1AIY - chains B and D of the 12 polymer chains in the assembly; structure by solution NMR.

# Chain B (and D)
Name: R6 insulin hexamer
Organism: Homo sapiens
Notes: chain D of this document is another copy of the same molecule, construct and numbering; everything in this record applies to it too
Reference sequence: P01308 (INS_HUMAN); residues 1-30 here correspond to UniProt positions 25-54 (UniProt number = residue number + 24)
Amino-acid sequence (30 residues; each row starts with the number of its first residue):
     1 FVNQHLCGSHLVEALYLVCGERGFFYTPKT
Ion coordination: Zn2+: His10 (shared with 1 residue of chain F; 1 residue of chain J)
Ligand contacts: phenol (IPH): His10, Leu11, Ala14

# Chain B / chain D interface
Contacting residue pairs (13; chain B residue first):
  Ser9(B) - Tyr16(D)
  Val12(B) - Val12(D)
  Tyr16(B) - Ser9(D)
  Glu21(B) - Pro28(D)
  Gly23(B) - Tyr26(D)
  Gly23(B) - Pro28(D)
  Phe24(B) - Phe25(D)
  Phe24(B) - Tyr26(D)
  Phe25(B) - Phe24(D)
  Tyr26(B) - Gly23(D)
  Tyr26(B) - Phe24(D)
  Pro28(B) - Glu21(D)
  Pro28(B) - Gly23(D)
Other interface residues (no listed pair), chain B (13 interface residues in all): His5, Leu17, Arg22, Thr27
Other interface residues (no listed pair), chain D (13 interface residues in all): His5, Leu17, Arg22, Thr27

# Overview
The chain B/chain D interface involves 13 residues from each chain. Bound to chain B: phenol.
Chain B and chain D are both R6 insulin hexamer (Homo sapiens); the structure, R6 human insulin hexamer
(SYMMETRIC), NMR, 10 structures, was determined by solution NMR (same publication as 1AI0).
